Entry 6Q7H (X-ray diffraction, 2.30 A resolution); this record covers chain A.

# Chain A
Name: Nuclear receptor ROR-gamma
Source organism: Homo sapiens
Notes: fragment: C-terminal domain, ligand binding domain
Reference sequence: P51449 (RORG_HUMAN); residue numbers follow UniProt; this construct covers 263-499
Chain sequence (238 residues; row label = number of the first residue in the row):
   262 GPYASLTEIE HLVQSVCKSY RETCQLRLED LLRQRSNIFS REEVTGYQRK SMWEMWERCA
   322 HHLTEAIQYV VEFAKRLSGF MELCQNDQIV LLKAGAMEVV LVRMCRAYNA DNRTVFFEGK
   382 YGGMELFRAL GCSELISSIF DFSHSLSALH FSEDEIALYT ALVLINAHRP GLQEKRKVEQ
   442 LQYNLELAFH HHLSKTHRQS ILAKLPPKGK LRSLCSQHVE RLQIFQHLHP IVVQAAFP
Not modelled in the structure: 262-266, 492-499
Construct notes: expression tag (262); engineered mutation Ser-455 (Cys in P51449)
UniProt features mapped onto this chain:
  - mutagenesis: Ala-327 (A327F: Completely abolishes transcriptional activity), Phe-378 (F378Q: Completely abolishes transcriptional activity), Ile-397 (I397N: Nearly abolishes transcriptional activity)

# Overview
UniProt lists 3 mutagenesis sites.
Chain A is Nuclear receptor ROR-gamma (Homo sapiens); the structure, RORCVAR2 (RORGT, 264-499) IN COMPLEX WITH
COMPOUND 9 AT 2.3A: Identification of N-aryl imidazoles as potent ..., was determined by X-ray diffraction,
deposited together with 6Q6M, 6Q6O and 6Q7A.
